Entry 7LXM (electron microscopy, 3.41 A resolution); this record covers chains P and O of the 12 polymer chains in the assembly.

[Chain P]
Molecule: PGT122 Fab heavy chain
From: Homo sapiens
Notes: antibody fragment or engineered binder
Amino-acid sequence (235 residues; row label = number of the first residue in the row; a row labelled like 82A-82C holds insertion residues (82A, then the next letters in order)):
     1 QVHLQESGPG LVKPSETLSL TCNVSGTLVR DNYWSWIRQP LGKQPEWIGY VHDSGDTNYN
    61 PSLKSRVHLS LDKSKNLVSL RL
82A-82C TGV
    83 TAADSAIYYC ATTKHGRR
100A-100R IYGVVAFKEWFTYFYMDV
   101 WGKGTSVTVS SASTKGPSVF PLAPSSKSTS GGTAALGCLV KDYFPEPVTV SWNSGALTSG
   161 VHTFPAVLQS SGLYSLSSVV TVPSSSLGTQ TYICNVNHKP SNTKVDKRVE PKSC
Disordered / not traced: 111-214
Disulfides: Cys-22/Cys-92

[Chain O]
Molecule: PGT122 Fab light chain
From: Homo sapiens
Notes: antibody fragment or engineered binder
Amino-acid sequence (213 residues; numbered 6 to 213 plus 6 insertion-coded residues; 1 number in that range is skipped by the numbering (no residue carries it; nothing is unmodelled there); the number before each row is that of its first residue; a row labelled like 67A-67C holds insertion residues (67A, then the next letters in order)):
     6 APTF
    11 VSVAPGQTAR ITCGEESLGS RSVIWYQQRP GQAPSLIIYN NNDRPSGIPD RFSGSPG
67A-67C STF
    68 GTTATLTITS VEAGDEADYY CHIWDSRR
95A-95C PTN
    96 WVFGEGTTLI VLSQPKAAPS VTLFPPSSEE LQANKATLVC LISDFYPGAV TVAWKADSSP
   156 VKAGVETTTP SKQSNNKYAA SSYLSLTPEQ WKSHKSYSCQ VTHEGSTVEK TVAPTECS
Disordered / not traced: 109-213
Disulfides: Cys-23/Cys-88

[How chain P and chain O interact]
Residue-residue contacts (47):
  Gln-39(P) with Gln-38(O), hydrogen bond; Tyr-87(O), hydrogen bond
  Gly-42(P) with Ala-6(O), hydrogen bond (backbone-backbone)
  Gln-44(P) with Ala-6(O); Tyr-87(O); Phe-98(O); Gly-99(O); Glu-100(O), hydrogen bond
  Pro-45(P) with Tyr-87(O); Phe-98(O), hydrogen bond (backbone-backbone)
  Glu-46(P) with Trp-96(O)
  Trp-47(P) with His-89(O); Trp-91(O), hydrophobic; Thr-95B(O); Trp-96(O), hydrogen bond (backbone-backbone)
  Gly-49(P) with Trp-96(O)
  Tyr-59(P) with Trp-96(O)
  Asn-60(P) with Trp-96(O)
  Pro-61(P) with Trp-96(O)
  Tyr-91(P) with Gln-38(O); Ala-43(O), hydrophobic; Pro-44(O)
  Arg-100(P) with Ser-30(O), hydrogen bond; Arg-31(O), hydrogen bond (side chain-backbone); Asn-50(O); Asn-51(O); Gly-67(O)
  Tyr-100B(P) with Ser-30(O); Ser-93(O)
  Phe-100K(P) with Trp-91(O); Ser-93(O)
  Thr-100L(P) with Trp-91(O)
  Tyr-100M(P) with Ser-32(O); Asn-50(O), hydrogen bond; Trp-91(O)
  Phe-100N(P) with Ile-34(O); Trp-91(O), hydrogen bond (backbone-side chain)
  Tyr-100O(P) with Ile-34(O), hydrophobic; Tyr-36(O); Leu-46(O), hydrophobic; Tyr-49(O), hydrophobic
  Met-100P(P) with Tyr-36(O), hydrogen bond (backbone-side chain); Leu-46(O); Phe-98(O), hydrophobic
  Trp-101(P) with Tyr-36(O), hydrophobic; Pro-44(O)
  Gly-102(P) with Ala-43(O)
Interface residues without a listed pair, chain P (26 interface residues in all): Lys-43, Ile-48, Tyr-50, Asn-58, Lys-103
Interface residues without a listed pair, chain O (28 interface residues in all): Gln-42, Ser-45, Ser-67A, Asn-95C, Val-97

[Overview]
Chain P and chain O form an interface of 26 and 28 residues respectively; the contacts include 11 hydrogen
bonds. Among the polar pairs are Gln-39(P)/Gln-38(O), Gln-39(P)/Tyr-87(O) and Gln-44(P)/Glu-100(O).
Chain P is PGT122 Fab heavy chain and chain O is PGT122 Fab light chain, both from Homo sapiens; the
structure, Cryo-EM structure of ConM SOSIP.v7 (ConM) in complex with bNAb PGT122, was determined by electron
microscopy, deposited together with 7LX2, 7LX3 and 7LXN.
